PDB entry 9AW5 | X-ray diffraction, 3.44 A resolution | chains B and C of the 28 polymer chains in the assembly

== Chain B ==
Name: Proteasome subunit alpha type-3
Organism: Saccharomyces cerevisiae
UniProt: P23638 (PSA3_YEAST); residues 0-257 here correspond to UniProt positions 1-258 (UniProt number = residue number + 1)
Amino-acid sequence (258 residues; each row starts with the number of its first residue; numbering starts at 0):
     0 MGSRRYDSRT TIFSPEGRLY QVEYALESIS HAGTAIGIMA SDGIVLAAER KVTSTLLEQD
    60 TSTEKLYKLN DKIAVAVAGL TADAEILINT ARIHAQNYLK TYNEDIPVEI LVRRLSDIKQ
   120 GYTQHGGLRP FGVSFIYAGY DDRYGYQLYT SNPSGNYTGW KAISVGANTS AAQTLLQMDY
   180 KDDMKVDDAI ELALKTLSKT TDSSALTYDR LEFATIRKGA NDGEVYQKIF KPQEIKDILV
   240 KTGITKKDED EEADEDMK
Not modelled in the structure: 0, 218-220, 247-257
Swiss-Prot annotation at these positions:
  - cross-link (Glycyl lysine isopeptide (Lys-Gly)): Lys99 (interchain with G-Cter in ubiquitin), Lys198 (interchain with G-Cter in ubiquitin), Lys230 (interchain with G-Cter in ubiquitin)

== Chain C ==
Name: Proteasome subunit alpha type-4
Organism: Saccharomyces cerevisiae
UniProt: P40303 (PSA4_YEAST); residues -1 to 252 here correspond to UniProt positions 1-254 (UniProt number = residue number + 2)
Amino-acid sequence (254 residues; each row starts with the number of its first residue; numbers below 1 keep their minus sign (Met-1 is residue -1)):
    -1 MSGYDRALSI FSPDGHIFQV EYALEAVKRG TCAVGVKGKN CVVLGCERRS TLKLQDTRIT
    59 PSKVSKIDSH VVLSFSGLNA DSRILIEKAR VEAQSHRLTL EDPVTVEYLT RYVAGVQQRY
   119 TQSGGVRPFG VSTLIAGFDP RDDEPKLYQT EPSGIYSSWS AQTIGRNSKT VREFLEKNYD
   179 RKEPPATVEE CVKLTVRSLL EVVQTGAKNI EITVVKPDSD IVALSSEEIN QYVTQIEQEK
   239 QEQQEQDKKK KSNH
Not modelled in the structure: -1 to 0, 247-252
Swiss-Prot annotation at these positions:
  - modified residue: Thr58 (Phosphothreonine)

== How chain B and chain C interact ==
Residue-residue contacts - 73 pairs, chain B then chain C:
  Arg3(B) - Arg4(C)
  Asp6(B) - Tyr2(C)  hydrogen bond
  Asp6(B) - Arg4(C)  salt bridge
  Arg8(B) - Arg4(C)
  Thr10(B) - Leu6(C)
  Thr10(B) - Arg125(C)
  Ile11(B) - Gln17(C)
  Phe12(B) - Gln17(C)  hydrogen bond (backbone-side chain)
  Phe12(B) - Tyr20(C)
  Phe12(B) - Ala21(C)  hydrophobic
  Phe12(B) - Leu76(C)  hydrophobic
  Phe12(B) - Arg125(C)
  Phe12(B) - Pro126(C)
  Phe12(B) - Gly128(C)
  Ser13(B) - Tyr20(C)
  Pro14(B) - Tyr20(C)  hydrophobic
  Pro14(B) - Glu23(C)
  Glu15(B) - Glu23(C)
  Glu15(B) - Arg27(C)
  Gly16(B) - Tyr20(C)
  Gly16(B) - Ala24(C)
  Gly16(B) - Arg27(C)  hydrogen bond (backbone-side chain)
  Arg17(B) - Arg27(C)
  Leu18(B) - Arg125(C)
  Met38(B) - Asp54(C)
  Arg112(B) - Arg81(C)
  Ser115(B) - Arg81(C)  hydrogen bond (backbone-side chain)
  Asp116(B) - Arg81(C)  salt bridge
  Gln119(B) - Ala78(C)
  Gln119(B) - Asp79(C)  hydrogen bond
  Gln119(B) - Ile82(C)
  Thr122(B) - Arg125(C)  hydrogen bond (backbone-side chain)
  Gln123(B) - Tyr118(C)
  Gln123(B) - Gly123(C)
  Gln123(B) - Val124(C)
  Gln123(B) - Arg125(C)  hydrogen bond (backbone-backbone)
  Gln123(B) - Phe127(C)
  His124(B) - Gly123(C)
  Gly125(B) - Tyr2(C)
  Gly125(B) - Gly123(C)
  Gly126(B) - Tyr2(C)
  Tyr143(B) - Arg56(C)  hydrogen bond (backbone-side chain)
  Tyr143(B) - Ile57(C)  hydrophobic
  Tyr145(B) - Arg56(C)  hydrogen bond (backbone-side chain)
  Gln146(B) - Ile57(C)
  Leu147(B) - Ile57(C)
  Tyr148(B) - Ile57(C)
  Ser153(B) - Ala78(C)
  Gly154(B) - Ala78(C)
  Gly154(B) - Arg81(C)  hydrogen bond (backbone-side chain)
  Asn155(B) - Asn77(C)  hydrogen bond
  Asn155(B) - Ala78(C)
  Asn155(B) - Arg81(C)
  Tyr156(B) - Pro59(C)
  Tyr156(B) - Arg81(C)
  Gly158(B) - Gln53(C)
  Gly158(B) - Asp54(C)  hydrogen bond (backbone-backbone)
  Gly158(B) - Ile57(C)
  Gly158(B) - Thr58(C)  hydrogen bond (backbone-side chain)
  Trp159(B) - Leu50(C)  hydrophobic
  Trp159(B) - Leu52(C)
  Trp159(B) - Gln53(C)
  Trp159(B) - Asp54(C)
  Lys160(B) - Leu52(C)  hydrogen bond (backbone-backbone)
  Lys160(B) - Gln53(C)
  Lys160(B) - Asp54(C)  salt bridge
  Ala161(B) - Leu52(C)
  Gln172(B) - Leu50(C)
  Gln172(B) - Leu52(C)
  Leu175(B) - Leu52(C)  hydrophobic
  Gln176(B) - Leu50(C)
  Gln176(B) - Lys51(C)
  Gln176(B) - Leu52(C)
Other interface residues (no listed pair), chain B (40 interface residues in all): Glu108, Tyr179
Other interface residues (no listed pair), chain C (32 interface residues in all): Thr49

== Overview ==
The interface between chain B and chain C involves 40 residues on one side and 32 on the other, with 14
hydrogen bonds and 3 salt bridges. Among the polar pairs are Asp6(B)-Arg4(C), Asp116(B)-Arg81(C) and
Lys160(B)-Asp54(C).
Here chain B is Proteasome subunit alpha type-3 and chain C is Proteasome subunit alpha type-4, both from
Saccharomyces cerevisiae. Entry 9AW5 (Yeast 20S proteasome soaked with MA9 fraction E/F) was determined by
X-ray diffraction together with 9C97, 9C98, 9AW3, 9AW6 and 9AW7 from the same study.
